Entry 6NC8 (X-ray diffraction, 2.60 A resolution); this record covers chain A.

Chain A:
Molecule: Lipid II flippase MurJ
From: Thermosipho africanus (strain TCF52B)
Reference sequence: B7IE18 (MURJ_THEAB); residues 1-475 here = UniProt positions 1-475
Chain sequence (475 residues; each row starts with the number of its first residue):
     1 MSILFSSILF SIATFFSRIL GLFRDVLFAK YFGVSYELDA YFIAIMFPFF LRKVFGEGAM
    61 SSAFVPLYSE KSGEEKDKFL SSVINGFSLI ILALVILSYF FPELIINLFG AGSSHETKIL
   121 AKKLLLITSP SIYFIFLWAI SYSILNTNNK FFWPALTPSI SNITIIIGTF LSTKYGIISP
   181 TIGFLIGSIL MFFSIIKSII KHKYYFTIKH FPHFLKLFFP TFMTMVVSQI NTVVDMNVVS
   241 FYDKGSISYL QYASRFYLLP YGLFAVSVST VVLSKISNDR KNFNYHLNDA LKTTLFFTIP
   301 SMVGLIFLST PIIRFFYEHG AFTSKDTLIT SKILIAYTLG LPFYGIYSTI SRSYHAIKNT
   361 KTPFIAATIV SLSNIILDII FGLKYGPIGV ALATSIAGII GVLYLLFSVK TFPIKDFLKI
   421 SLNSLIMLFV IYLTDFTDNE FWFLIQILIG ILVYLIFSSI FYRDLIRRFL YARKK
Not modelled in the structure: 1, 469-475
Curated features (UniProtKB/Swiss-Prot):
  - mutagenesis: S17 (S17A: Loss of activity), R18 (R18A: Loss of activity), R24 (R24A: Loss of activity), R52 (R52A: Loss of activity), E57 (E57A: Loss of activity), N162 (N162A: Does not affect activity), Q229 (Q229A: Does not affect activity), N231 (N231A: Does not affect activity), R255 (R255A: Loss of activity), F256 (F256A: Loss of activity), L259 (L259W: Loss of activity)
Metal / ion sites: Na+: D235, N374, D378, V390, T394
What the authors report for this chain:
  - contacts within the chain: R24-R255, D39-G245 (hydrogen bond), D39-S248 (hydrogen bond), E57-R352
  - conformationally variable residues (domain motion, helix shift): E57, P260, P300, G340
  - mutagenesis - R24A, R255A, R352A, R352Q: abolished growth
  - mutagenesis - R352A, R352Q: decreased expression
  - Na+ coordination: D235

Summary:
D235, N374, D378, V390 and T394 coordinate Na+. UniProt lists 11 mutagenesis sites. The paper reports that
R24A, R255A and R352A, among others, abolish growth; Na+ coordination by D235.
Chain A is Lipid II flippase MurJ (Thermosipho africanus (strain TCF52B)); the structure, Lipid II flippase
MurJ, inward occluded conformation, was determined by X-ray diffraction, deposited together with 6NC6, 6NC7
and 6NC9.
